PDB entry 6TLC | X-ray diffraction, 2.90 A resolution | chains B and A of the 4 polymer chains in the assembly

== Chain B (and A) ==
Molecule: Signal transducer and activator of transcription 3
Source organism: Homo sapiens
Notes: chain A of this document is another copy of the same molecule, construct and numbering; everything in this record applies to it too
Reference sequence: P40763 (STAT3_HUMAN); residues 127-722 here = UniProt positions 127-722
Chain sequence (598 residues; each row starts with the number of its first residue):
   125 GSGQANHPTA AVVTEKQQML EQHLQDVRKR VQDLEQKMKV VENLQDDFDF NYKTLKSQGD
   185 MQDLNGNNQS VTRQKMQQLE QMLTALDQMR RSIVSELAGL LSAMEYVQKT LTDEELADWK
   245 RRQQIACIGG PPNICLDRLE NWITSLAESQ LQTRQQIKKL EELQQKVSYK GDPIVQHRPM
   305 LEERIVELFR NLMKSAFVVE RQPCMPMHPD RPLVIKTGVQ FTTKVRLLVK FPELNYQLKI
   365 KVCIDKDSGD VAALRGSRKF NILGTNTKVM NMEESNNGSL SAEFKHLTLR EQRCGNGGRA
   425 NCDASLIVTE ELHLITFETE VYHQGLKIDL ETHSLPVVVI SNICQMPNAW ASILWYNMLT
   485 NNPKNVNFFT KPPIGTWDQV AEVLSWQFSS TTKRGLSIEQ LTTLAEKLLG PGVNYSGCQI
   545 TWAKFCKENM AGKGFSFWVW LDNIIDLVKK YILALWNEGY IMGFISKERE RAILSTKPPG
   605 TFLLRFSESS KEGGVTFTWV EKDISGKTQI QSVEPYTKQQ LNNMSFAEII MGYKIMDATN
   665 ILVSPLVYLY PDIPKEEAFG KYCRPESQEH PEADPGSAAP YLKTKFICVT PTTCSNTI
Unresolved in the structure: 125-135, 189-190, 372-378, 420-428, 689-722 (chain A: 125-135, 372-381, 399, 418-427, 690-722)
Construct notes: expression tag (125-126)
UniProt features mapped onto this chain:
  - motif: D150 to M162 (Essential for nuclear import)
  - modified residue: K601 (Allysine), K615 (Allysine), K631 (Allysine), Y640 (Phosphotyrosine), K685 (Allysine), Y705 (Phosphotyrosine), K707 (N6-acetyllysine), T714 (Phosphothreonine)
  - natural variant: R152 (R152W: In ADMIO1), M162 (M162R: In ADMIO1; uncertain significance), E166 (E166D: In ADMIO1; uncertain significance; E166K: In ADMIO1; uncertain significance), F174 (F174S: In ADMIO1; uncertain significance), V218 (V218A: In ADMIO1; uncertain significance), L260 (L260P: In ADMIO1; uncertain significance), R278 (R278C: In ADMIO1; R278H: In ADMIO1), R302 (R302Q: In ADMIO1; uncertain significance), R325 (R325W: In ADMIO1; uncertain significance), P330 (P330S: In ADMIO1), M331 (M331R: In ADMIO1; uncertain significance), Q344 (Q344H: In ADMIO1), 40 further natural variant entries in UniProt
  - mutagenesis: E434 to E435 (Inhibits leptin-mediated transactivation of CCND1 promoter. No effect on interaction with INPP5F), K685 (K685R: Decreased acetylation by EP300/p300, leading to impaired homodimerization and activation), Y705 (Y705F: Inhibits leptin-mediated transactivation of CCND1 promoter. Abolished phosphorylation by isoform M2 of PKM (PKM2))
What the authors report for this chain:
  - mutagenesis - S614R (94.7 +/- 16 nM), D661V, Y705F (17.6 +/- 7 nM): unchanged binding to Monobody
  - post-translational modification sites: Y705 (citing earlier work)

== Chain B / chain A interface ==
Pairs across the interface (55; chain B residue first):
  E159(B) - Y360(A)  hydrogen bond
  E159(B) - E397(A)
  Q160(B) - E397(A)
  K163(B) - Y360(A)  hydrogen bond
  K163(B) - N395(A)
  E166(B) - K392(A)  salt bridge
  D170(B) - T389(A)
  D170(B) - K392(A)  salt bridge
  D170(B) - H410(A)
  D171(B) - H410(A)  salt bridge
  D173(B) - T389(A)
  F174(B) - Q344(A)
  F174(B) - G388(A)
  F174(B) - H410(A)
  F174(B) - L411(A)
  F174(B) - T412(A)
  K177(B) - G388(A)  hydrogen bond (side chain-backbone)
  S181(B) - R414(A)  hydrogen bond
  M185(B) - R414(A)
  Q279(B) - N359(A)
  Q279(B) - Y360(A)
  Q280(B) - Y360(A)  hydrogen bond
  K283(B) - V393(A)
  E286(B) - V393(A)
  K290(B) - T389(A)
  K290(B) - T391(A)  hydrogen bond (side chain-backbone)
  Q344(B) - F174(A)
  E357(B) - E357(A)
  E357(B) - Q448(A)
  N359(B) - Q279(A)
  Y360(B) - E159(A)  hydrogen bond
  Y360(B) - K163(A)  hydrogen bond
  Y360(B) - Q279(A)
  Y360(B) - Q280(A)  hydrogen bond
  Q361(B) - Q448(A)
  G388(B) - F174(A)
  G388(B) - K177(A)  hydrogen bond (backbone-side chain)
  T389(B) - D170(A)
  T389(B) - D173(A)
  T389(B) - K290(A)
  T391(B) - K290(A)  hydrogen bond (backbone-side chain)
  K392(B) - E166(A)  salt bridge
  K392(B) - D170(A)  salt bridge
  V393(B) - K283(A)
  V393(B) - E286(A)
  N395(B) - K163(A)
  E397(B) - E159(A)
  H410(B) - D170(A)  hydrogen bond (side chain-backbone)
  H410(B) - D171(A)  salt bridge
  H410(B) - F174(A)
  T412(B) - F174(A)
  R414(B) - S181(A)  hydrogen bond
  R414(B) - M185(A)
  Q448(B) - E357(A)
  Q448(B) - Q361(A)
Also at the interface, not in a pair above, chain B (37 interface residues in all): N167, T178, K282, L387, L411
Also at the interface, not in a pair above, chain A (36 interface residues in all): N167, T178, K282, L387

== In short ==
The interface between chain B and chain A involves 37 residues on one side and 36 on the other; the contacts
include 13 hydrogen bonds and 6 salt bridges. Among the polar pairs are E166(B)-K392(A), D170(B)-K392(A) and
D171(B)-H410(A). From the paper: S614R, D661V and Y705F of chain B leave binding to Monobody unchanged; a
modification site at Y705(B).
Chain B and chain A are both Signal transducer and activator of transcription 3 (Homo sapiens); the structure,
Unphosphorylated human STAT3 in complex with MS3-6 monobody, was determined by X-ray diffraction.
